PDB entry 8ID9 | electron microscopy, 3.00 A resolution | chains A and R of the 5 polymer chains in the assembly

# Chain A
Molecule: Guanine nucleotide-binding protein G(i) subunit alpha-1
Organism: Homo sapiens
Reference sequence: P63096 (GNAI1_HUMAN); numbering as in UniProt (aligned over 1-354)
Amino-acid sequence (354 residues; numbered 1 to 354; the number before each row is that of its first residue):
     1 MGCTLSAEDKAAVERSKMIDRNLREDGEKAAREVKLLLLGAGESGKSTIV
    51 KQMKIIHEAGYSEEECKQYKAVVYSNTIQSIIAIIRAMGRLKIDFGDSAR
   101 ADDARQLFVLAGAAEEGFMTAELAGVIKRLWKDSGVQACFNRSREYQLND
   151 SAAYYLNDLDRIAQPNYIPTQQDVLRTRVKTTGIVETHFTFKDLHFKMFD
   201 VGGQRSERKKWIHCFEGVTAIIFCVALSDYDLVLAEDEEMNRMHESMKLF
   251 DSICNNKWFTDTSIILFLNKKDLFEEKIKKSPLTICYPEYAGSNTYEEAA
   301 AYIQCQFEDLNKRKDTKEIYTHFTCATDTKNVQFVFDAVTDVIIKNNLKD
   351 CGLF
Unresolved in the structure: 1, 42-43, 54-181, 234-240, 278-295, 325
Curated features (UniProtKB/Swiss-Prot):
  - region: Lys35 to Thr48 (G1 motif), Asp173 to Thr181 (G2 motif), Phe196 to Arg205 (G3 motif), Ile265 to Asp272 (G4 motif), Thr324 to Thr329 (G5 motif)
  - binding site (GTP): Glu43 to Thr48, Ser151, Leu175 to Thr181, Asp200 to Gln204, Asn269 to Asp272, Ala326
  - binding site (Mg(2+)): Ser47, Thr181
  - modified residue: Arg178 (ADP-ribosylarginine), Gln204 (Deamidated glutamine), Cys351 (ADP-ribosylcysteine)
  - lipidation: Gly2 (N-myristoyl glycine), Cys3 (S-palmitoyl cysteine)
  - natural variant: Gly40 (G40C: In NEDHISB; G40R: In NEDHISB), Gly45 (G45D: In NEDHISB), Thr48 (T48I: In NEDHISB; T48K: In NEDHISB), Gln52 (Q52P: In NEDHISB), Ser75 (deletion: In NEDHISB; uncertain significance), Gln172 (deletion: In NEDHISB), Asp173 (D173V: In NEDHISB), Glu186 to Phe189 (deletion: In NEDHISB; uncertain significance), Cys224 (C224Y: In NEDHISB), Lys270 (K270N: In NEDHISB; K270R: In NEDHISB), Asp272 (D272G: In NEDHISB), Ala326 (A326P: In NEDHISB), 1 further natural variant entry in UniProt
  - mutagenesis: Gly42 (G42R: Abolishes switch to an activated conformation and dissociation from beta and gamma subunits upon GTP binding. Abolishes interaction with RGS family members), Glu116 (E116L: Enhances interaction (inactive GDP-bound) with RGS14), Gln147 (Q147L: Enhances interaction (inactive GDP-bound) with RGS14), Glu245 (E245L: Enhances interaction (inactive GDP-bound) with RGS14)

# Chain R
Molecule: Free fatty acid receptor 4
Organism: Homo sapiens
Reference sequence: Q5NUL3 (FFAR4_HUMAN); residues 1-361 here = UniProt positions 1-361
Amino-acid sequence (361 residues; numbered 1 to 361; the number before each row is that of its first residue):
     1 MSPECARAAGDAPLRSLEQANRTRFPFFSDVKGDHRLVLAAVETTVLVLI
    51 FAVSLLGNVCALVLVARRRRRGATACLVLNLFCADLLFISAIPLVLAVRW
   101 TEAWLLGPVACHLLFYVMTLSGSVTILTLAAVSLERMVCIVHLQRGVRGP
   151 GRRARAVLLALIWGYSAVAALPLCVFFRVVPQRLPGADQEISICTLIWPT
   201 IPGEISWDVSFVTLNFLVPGLVIVISYSKILQITKASRKRLTVSLAYSES
   251 HQIRVSQQDFRLFRTLFLLMVSFFIMWSPIIITILLILIQNFKQDLVIWP
   301 SLFFWVVAFTFANSALNPILYNMTLCRNEWKKIFCCFWFPEKGAILTDTS
   351 VKRNDLSIISG
Unresolved in the structure: 1-22, 74-76, 145-150, 182-190, 246-248, 294-295, 328-361
Ligand contacts: 5,8,11,14,17-eicosapentaenoic acid (EPA): Phe27, Phe88, Phe115, Met118, Thr119, Gly122, Ser123, Ile126, Leu173, Trp198, Glu204, Asp208, Phe211, Asn215, Trp277, Ile280, Ile281, Ile284, Ile287, Leu288, Phe303, Thr310
Curated features (UniProtKB/Swiss-Prot):
  - modified residue: Thr347 (Phosphothreonine), Thr349 (Phosphothreonine), Ser350 (Phosphoserine), Ser357 (Phosphoserine), Ser360 (Phosphoserine)
  - glycosylation: Asn21 (N-linked (GlcNAc...) asparagine)
  - natural variant: Arg254 (R254H: Probable risk factor for obesity)
  - mutagenesis: Arg99 (R99A: Impairs LCFA-induced intracellular calcium release), Arg178 (R178A: Has no effect on LCFA-induced intracellular calcium release), Thr347 to Ser360 (Impairs LCFA-mediated phosphorylation and interaction with ARRB2)

# How chain A and chain R interact
Residue-residue contacts (23):
  Ala31(A) - Gln144(R)  hydrogen bond (backbone-side chain)
  Arg32(A) - Gln144(R)
  Glu308(A) - Glu249(R)
  Glu308(A) - His251(R)  salt bridge
  Lys314(A) - Arg254(R)  hydrogen bond (backbone-side chain)
  Tyr320(A) - Leu241(R)  hydrophobic
  Thr321(A) - Leu245(R)
  Asp337(A) - Arg240(R)  salt bridge
  Asp341(A) - Leu241(R)
  Ile343(A) - Leu143(R)  hydrophobic
  Ile344(A) - Ser237(R)
  Asn347(A) - Cys139(R)
  Asn347(A) - Ile140(R)
  Asn347(A) - Gln144(R)
  Leu348(A) - Leu262(R)  hydrophobic
  Cys351(A) - Arg136(R)  hydrogen bond (backbone-side chain)
  Leu353(A) - Arg136(R)
  Leu353(A) - Ile230(R)  hydrophobic
  Leu353(A) - Leu262(R)
  Leu353(A) - Thr265(R)
  Leu353(A) - Leu266(R)  hydrophobic
  Phe354(A) - Arg261(R)
  Phe354(A) - Thr265(R)
Other interface residues (no listed pair), chain A (20 interface residues in all): Gln304, Phe334, Ala338, Thr340, Gly352
Other interface residues (no listed pair), chain R (22 interface residues in all): Tyr227, Ile233, Thr234, Ser244, Met323

# In short
20 residues of chain A and 22 residues of chain R are in contact; the contacts include 3 hydrogen bonds and 2
salt bridges. Polar contacts include Glu308(A)-His251(R), Asp337(A)-Arg240(R) and Ala31(A)-Gln144(R). Chain R
binds 5,8,11,14,17-eicosapentaenoic acid.
Here chain A is Guanine nucleotide-binding protein G(i) subunit alpha-1 and chain R is Free fatty acid
receptor 4, both from Homo sapiens. Entry 8ID9 (Cryo-EM structure of the eicosapentaenoic acid bound GPR120-Gi
complex) was determined by electron microscopy together with 8ID3, 8ID4, 8ID6, 8ID8 and 8G59 from the same
study.
